PDB entry 3GGR | X-ray diffraction, 3.20 A resolution | chains A and B of the 3 polymer chains in the assembly

[Chain A]
Name: Cell cycle checkpoint control protein RAD9A
From: Homo sapiens
Notes: EC 3.1.11.2; fragment: truncated hRad9 (residues 1-270)
UniProtKB: Q99638 (RAD9A_HUMAN); numbering as in UniProt (aligned over 1-270)
Amino-acid sequence (270 residues; each row starts with the number of its first residue):
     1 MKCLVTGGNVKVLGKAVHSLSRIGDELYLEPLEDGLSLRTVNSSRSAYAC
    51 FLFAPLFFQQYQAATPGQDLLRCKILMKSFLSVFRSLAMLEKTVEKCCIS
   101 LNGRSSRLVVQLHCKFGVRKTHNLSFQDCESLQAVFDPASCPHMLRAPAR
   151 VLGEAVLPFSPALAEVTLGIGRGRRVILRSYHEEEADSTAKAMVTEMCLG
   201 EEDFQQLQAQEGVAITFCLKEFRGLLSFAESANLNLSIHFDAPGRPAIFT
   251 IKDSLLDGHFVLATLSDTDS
Disordered / not traced: 1, 266-270
Curated features (UniProtKB/Swiss-Prot):
  - modified residue: Tyr28 (Phosphotyrosine)
  - mutagenesis: Tyr28 (Y28F: Abolishes phosphorylation by ABL1)

[Chain B]
Name: Checkpoint protein HUS1
From: Homo sapiens
UniProtKB: O60921 (HUS1_HUMAN); residue numbers follow UniProt; this construct covers 2-280
Amino-acid sequence (286 residues; numbered -5 to 280; the number before each row is that of its first residue; numbers below 1 keep their minus sign (Met-5 is residue -5)):
    -5 MHHHHHHKFRAKIVDGACLNHFTRISNMIAKLAKTCTLRISPDKLNFILC
    45 DKLANGGVSMWCELEQENFFNEFQMEGVSAENNEIYLELTSENLSRALKT
    95 AQNARALKIKLTNKHFPCLTVSVELLSMSSSSRIVTHDIPIKVIPRKLWK
   145 DLQEPVVPDPDVSIYLPVLKTMKSVVEKMKNISNHLVIEANLDGELNLKI
   195 ETELVCVTTHFKDLGNPPLASESTHEDRNVEHMAEVHIDIRKLLQFLAGQ
   245 QVNPTKALCNIVNNKMVHFDLLHEDVSLQYFIPALS
Disordered / not traced: -5 to 2
Sequence notes: expression tag (-5 to 1)

[How chain A and chain B interact]
Pairs across the interface (37):
  Leu157(A) with Lys93(B); Thr94(B)
  Pro158(A) with Thr94(B); Thr130(B)
  Pro161(A) with Arg90(B)
  Val176(A) with Arg127(B)
  Lys191(A) with Thr84(B); Ile135(B)
  Ala192(A) with Phe110(B); Ile135(B)
  Met193(A) with Asn87(B); Arg90(B); Asp132(B); Ile133(B); Ile135(B), hydrophobic
  Val194(A) with His131(B); Asp132(B); Ile133(B), hydrogen bond (backbone-backbone)
  Thr195(A) with His131(B); Asp132(B)
  Glu196(A) with Val129(B); Thr130(B); His131(B), hydrogen bond (backbone-backbone)
  Met197(A) with Ile128(B), hydrophobic; Val129(B); Thr130(B)
  Cys198(A) with Arg127(B); Ile128(B); Val129(B), hydrogen bond (backbone-backbone)
  Leu199(A) with Arg127(B); Ile128(B), hydrophobic
  Gly200(A) with Ser126(B); Arg127(B), hydrogen bond (backbone-backbone)
  Asp203(A) with Ser121(B), hydrogen bond; Ser123(B); Ser126(B), hydrogen bond; Ile128(B)
Other interface residues (no listed pair), chain A (16 interface residues in all): Ala186
Other interface residues (no listed pair), chain B (19 interface residues in all): Ala91, Pro134

[Overview]
16 residues of chain A face 19 of chain B across their interface; the contacts include 6 hydrogen bonds. Polar
contacts include Asp203(A)-Ser121(B), Asp203(A)-Ser126(B) and Val194(A)-Ile133(B). Curated annotation
(UniProt) lists one mutagenesis site on chain A.
Here chain A is Cell cycle checkpoint control protein RAD9A and chain B is Checkpoint protein HUS1, both from
Homo sapiens. Entry 3GGR (Crystal Structure of the Human Rad9-Hus1-Rad1 complex) was determined by X-ray
diffraction.
